Entry 8HDO (electron microscopy, 2.87 A resolution); this record covers chains A and B of the 5 polymer chains in the assembly.

[Chain A]
Molecule: Chimeric miniGs
From: Homo sapiens
UniProtKB: P63092 (GNAS2_HUMAN); the construct lacks a stretch of the UniProt sequence, so the offset changes along the chain: 1-66 = UniProt 1-66; 67-115 = UniProt 205-253; 116-246 = UniProt 264-394
Chain sequence (246 residues; numbered 1 to 246; the number before each row is that of its first residue):
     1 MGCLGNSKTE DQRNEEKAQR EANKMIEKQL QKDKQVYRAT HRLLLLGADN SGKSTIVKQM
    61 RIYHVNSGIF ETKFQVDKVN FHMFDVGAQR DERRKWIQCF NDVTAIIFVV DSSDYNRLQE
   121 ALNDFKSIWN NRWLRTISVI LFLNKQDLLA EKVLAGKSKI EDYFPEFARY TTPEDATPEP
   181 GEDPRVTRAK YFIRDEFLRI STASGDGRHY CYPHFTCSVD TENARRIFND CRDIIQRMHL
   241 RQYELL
Not modelled in the structure: 1-8, 179-183
Differences from the reference sequence: conflict Met25 (Lys in P63092), Asp49 (Gly in P63092), Asn50 (Glu in P63092), Tyr63 (Leu in P63092), Ala88 (Gly226 in P63092), Asp111 (Ala249 in P63092), Asp114 (Ser252 in P63092), Asp124 (Leu272 in P63092), Ser218 (Ala366 in P63092), Ala224 (Ile372 in P63092), Ile227 (Val375 in P63092)

[Chain B]
Molecule: Guanine nucleotide-binding protein G(I)/G(S)/G(T) subunit beta-1
From: Homo sapiens
UniProtKB: P62873 (GBB1_HUMAN); residue numbers follow UniProt; this construct covers 2-340
Chain sequence (345 residues; row label = number of the first residue in the row; numbers below 1 keep their minus sign (Met-4 is residue -4)):
    -4 MGSLLQSELD QLRQEAEQLK NQIRDARKAC ADATLSQITN NIDPVGRIQM RTRRTLRGHL
    56 AKIYAMHWGT DSRLLVSASQ DGKLIIWDSY TTNKVHAIPL RSSWVMTCAY APSGNYVACG
   116 GLDNICSIYN LKTREGNVRV SRELAGHTGY LSCCRFLDDN QIVTSSGDTT CALWDIETGQ
   176 QTTTFTGHTG DVMSLSLAPD TRLFVSGACD ASAKLWDVRE GMCRQTFTGH ESDINAICFF
   236 PNGNAFATGS DDATCRLFDL RADQELMTYS HDNIICGITS VSFSKSGRLL LAGYDDFNCN
   296 VWDALKADRA GVLAGHDNRV SCLGVTDDGM AVATGSWDSF LKIWN
Not modelled in the structure: -4 to 2, 129-132
Differences from the reference sequence: expression tag (-4 to 1)
Curated features (UniProtKB/Swiss-Prot):
  - modified residue: Ser2 (N-acetylserine), His266 (Phosphohistidine)
  - natural variant: Leu30 (L30F: In MRD42; uncertain significance), Arg52 (R52G: In MRD42), Gly64 (G64V: In MRD42), Asp76 (D76E: In MRD42; D76G: In MRD42), Gly77 (G77S: In MRD42), Lys78 (K78R: In MRD42), Ile80 (I80N: In MRD42; I80T: In MRD42), His91 (H91R: In MRD42; uncertain significance), Ala92 (A92T: In MRD42), Pro94 (P94S: In MRD42), Leu95 (L95P: In MRD42), Arg96 (R96L: In MRD42), 5 further natural variant entries in UniProt

[How chain A and chain B interact]
Pairs across the interface (57):
  Gln19(A) with Asp83(B), hydrogen bond; Thr86(B), hydrogen bond; Asn88(B), hydrogen bond; Val90(B)
  Asn23(A) with Asn88(B); Lys89(B), hydrogen bond (side chain-backbone)
  Ile26(A) with Lys89(B); Val90(B); His91(B); Ala92(B), hydrophobic
  Glu27(A) with Lys89(B), salt bridge
  Leu30(A) with Gly53(B); Lys78(B); Lys89(B)
  Asp33(A) with Lys78(B), salt bridge
  Lys34(A) with Leu55(B)
  Tyr37(A) with Leu55(B), hydrophobic; Ala56(B); Asp76(B)
  Ser67(A) with Asp118(B), hydrogen bond (side chain-backbone); Ile120(B)
  Ile69(A) with Trp99(B); Leu117(B), hydrophobic
  Phe84(A) with Trp99(B)
  Ala88(A) with Asn119(B), hydrogen bond (backbone-side chain)
  Gln89(A) with Leu117(B); Asn119(B); Gly144(B); Tyr145(B), hydrogen bond (side chain-backbone)
  Arg90(A) with Gly162(B), hydrogen bond (side chain-backbone); Thr164(B); Asp186(B), salt bridge
  Glu92(A) with Asp186(B)
  Arg94(A) with Cys204(B); Asp228(B), salt bridge
  Lys95(A) with Tyr145(B); Met188(B); Cys204(B); Asp228(B), salt bridge; Asn230(B), hydrogen bond; Asp246(B), salt bridge
  Trp96(A) with Leu117(B), hydrophobic
  Gln98(A) with Arg314(B), hydrogen bond; Trp332(B)
  Cys99(A) with Lys57(B), hydrogen bond (backbone-side chain); Tyr59(B), hydrophobic; Gln75(B), hydrogen bond; Trp99(B); Met101(B), hydrophobic
  Phe100(A) with Trp99(B), hydrophobic; Leu117(B), hydrophobic
  Asn101(A) with Lys57(B), hydrogen bond; Trp332(B)
  Asp102(A) with Lys57(B), salt bridge; Trp99(B)
  Trp133(A) with Asp290(B); Arg314(B)
Interface residues without a listed pair, chain A (30 interface residues in all): Glu16, Arg20, Ala22, Arg42, Gly68, Val103
Interface residues without a listed pair, chain B (40 interface residues in all): Arg52, Ile80, Thr87, Asp163, Thr184, Gly185

[Summary]
30 residues of chain A and 40 residues of chain B are in contact; the contacts include 13 hydrogen bonds and 7
salt bridges. Polar pairs include Glu27(A)-Lys89(B), Asp33(A)-Lys78(B) and Arg90(A)-Asp186(B).
Here chain A is Chimeric miniGs and chain B is Guanine nucleotide-binding protein G(I)/G(S)/G(T) subunit
beta-1, both from Homo sapiens. Entry 8HDO (Structure of A2BR bound to synthetic agonists BAY 60-6583) was
determined by electron microscopy, deposited together with 8HDP.
